Entry 6F5F (X-ray diffraction, 2.98 A resolution); this record covers chains A and F of the 3 polymer chains in the assembly.

# Chain A
Name: Poly [ADP-ribose] polymerase 2
From: Homo sapiens
Notes: EC 2.4.2.30
UniProt: Q9UGN5 (PARP2_HUMAN); residues 90-218 here = UniProt positions 90-218
Amino-acid sequence (131 residues; numbered 88 to 218; the number before each row is that of its first residue):
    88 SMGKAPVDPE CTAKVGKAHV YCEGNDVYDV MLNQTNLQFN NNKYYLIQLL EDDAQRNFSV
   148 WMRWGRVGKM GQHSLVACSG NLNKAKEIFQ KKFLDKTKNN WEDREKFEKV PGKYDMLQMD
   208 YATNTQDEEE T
Unresolved in the structure: 88-91, 208-218
Differences from the reference sequence: expression tag (88-89)
Swiss-Prot annotation at these positions:
  - site: Asp207, Tyr208 (Cleavage)
  - mutagenesis: Gln125 to Phe126 (In PARP2-QFRD mutant; induces conformational change that bridges nucleosomes by binding to linker DNA ends and promotes interaction with HPF1), Asn127 (N127A: Decreased poly [ADP-ribose] polymerase activity. Impaired formation of a complex with damaged DNA), Asn128 (N128A: Does not affect poly [ADP-ribose] polymerase activity), Asn129 (N129A: Reduced recruitment to DNA damage sites. Abolished DNA-induced ADP-ribosyltransferase activity), Lys130 (K130A: Decreased poly [ADP-ribose] polymerase activity), Tyr132 (Y132F: Decreased poly [ADP-ribose] polymerase activity), Trp151 (W151A: Decreased poly [ADP-ribose] polymerase activity. Impaired formation of a complex with damaged DNA), Arg153 (R153A: Abolished formation of a complex with core nucleosome and HPF1, leading to abolished ability to catalyze serine ADP-ribosylation of histones ...), Val154 (V154A: Abolished formation of a complex with core nucleosome and HPF1, leading to abolished ability to catalyze serine ADP-ribosylation of histones), Gln159 (Q159A: Decreased poly [ADP-ribose] polymerase activity), Lys183 (K183A: Decreased poly [ADP-ribose] polymerase activity. Impaired formation of a complex with damaged DNA), Tyr201 (Y201A: Reduced DNA-induced ADP-ribosyltransferase activity; Y201F: Reduced recruitment to DNA damage sites. Decreased poly [ADP-ribose] polymerase activity)
Reported in the primary citation:
  - binding site for the 15-nt DNA strand (chain F): Lys183, Tyr201
  - mutagenesis - N128A: unchanged catalytic activity
  - mutagenesis - Y201F: abolished catalytic activity on 5'-phosphate
  - mutagenesis - K130A: decreased catalytic activity on DSB models
  - mutagenesis - Y132A, K179A, K183A: decreased catalytic activity on DSB model
  - mutagenesis - N127A, R153A: abolished catalytic activity
  - mutagenesis - W151A: decreased catalytic activity on nick DNA
  - mutagenesis - Q159A: unchanged catalytic activity on nick DNA
  - mutagenesis - Q159A: decreased catalytic activity on blunt end models

# Chain F
Molecule: 15-nt DNA strand
Sequence (15 nucleotides; each row starts with the number of its first residue):
     1 CGGTCGCCTA TAGGC

# How chain A and chain F interact
Residue-residue contacts (11):
  Lys130(A) - DC1(F)  phosphate contact
  Lys130(A) - DG2(F)  salt bridge to the phosphate
  Tyr132(A) - DG2(F)  phosphate contact
  Tyr132(A) - DG3(F)  hydrogen bond to the phosphate
  Trp151(A) - DG2(F)  hydrogen bond to the sugar
  Trp151(A) - DG3(F)  sugar contact
  Lys179(A) - DG3(F)  salt bridge to the phosphate
  Lys183(A) - DG2(F)  salt bridge to the phosphate
  Lys183(A) - DG3(F)  salt bridge to the phosphate
  Lys200(A) - DC1(F)  salt bridge to the phosphate
  Tyr201(A) - DG2(F)  hydrogen bond to the phosphate
Other interface residues (no listed pair), chain A (8 interface residues in all): Ser161
Other interface residues (no listed pair), chain F (4 interface residues in all): DT4

# Overview
8 residues of chain A and 4 residues of chain F are in contact; the contacts include 3 hydrogen bonds and 5
salt bridges. Polar pairs include Trp151(A)-DG2(F), Tyr132(A)-DG3(F) and Tyr201(A)-DG2(F). From the paper: a
binding site for the 15-nt DNA strand (chain F) at Lys183(A) and Tyr201(A); Y132A, K179A and K183A of chain A
reduce catalytic activity on DSB model; 10 substitutions were tested in all.
Here chain A is Poly [ADP-ribose] polymerase 2 (Homo sapiens) and chain F is a 15-nt DNA strand. Entry 6F5F
(Structure of ARTD2/PARP2 WGR domain bound to double strand DNA with 5 nucleotide overhang and 5'phosphate)
was determined by X-ray diffraction (same publication as 6F1K and 6F5B).
